PDB entry 8KD2 | electron microscopy, 3.02 A resolution | chains U and X of the 16 polymer chains in the assembly

Chain U:
Molecule: Histone H2A
Organism: Xenopus laevis
UniProtKB: Q6AZJ8 (Q6AZJ8_XENLA); residues 1-129 here correspond to UniProt positions 2-130 (UniProt number = residue number + 1)
Sequence (129 residues; numbered 1 to 129; the number before each row is that of its first residue):
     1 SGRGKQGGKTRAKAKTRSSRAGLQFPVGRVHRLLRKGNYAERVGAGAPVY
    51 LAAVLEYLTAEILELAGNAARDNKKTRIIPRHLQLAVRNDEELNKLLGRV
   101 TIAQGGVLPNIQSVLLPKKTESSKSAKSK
Unresolved in the structure: 1-10, 118-129

Chain X:
Molecule: 187bp DNA
Sequence (187 nucleotides; numbered -93 to 93; the number before each row is that of its first residue; numbers below 1 keep their minus sign (DG-93 is residue -93)):
   -93 GCGGTGGCGGCCGCTCTAGAACAGGATGTATATATCTGACACGTGCCTGG
   -43 AGACTAGGGAGTAATCCCCTTGGCGGTTAAAACGCGGGGGACAGCGCGTA
     7 CGTGCGTTTAAGCGGTGCTAGAGCTGTCTACGACCAATTGAGCGGCCTCG
    57 GCACCGGGATTCTCCAGGGCGGCCGCGTATAGGGTCC
Unresolved in the structure: -93 to -82, 93

Interface between chain U and chain X:
Residue-residue contacts (12):
  Lys13(U) - DG46(X)  salt bridge to the phosphate
  Arg29(U) - DG48(X)  phosphate contact
  His31(U) - DA39(X)  salt bridge to the phosphate
  Arg35(U) - DA39(X)  salt bridge to the phosphate
  Val43(U) - DG38(X)  sugar contact
  Val43(U) - DA39(X)  phosphate contact
  Gly44(U) - DG38(X)  phosphate contact
  Ala45(U) - DG38(X)  phosphate contact
  Lys75(U) - DC58(X)  phosphate contact
  Thr76(U) - DG57(X)  phosphate contact
  Thr76(U) - DC58(X)  hydrogen bond to the phosphate
  Arg77(U) - DC58(X)  phosphate contact
Also at the interface, not in a pair above, chain U (11 interface residues in all): Arg42
Also at the interface, not in a pair above, chain X (8 interface residues in all): DC49, DA59

In short:
11 residues of chain U and 8 residues of chain X are in contact, with 1 hydrogen bond and 3 salt bridges.
Polar pairs include Thr76(U)-DC58(X), Lys13(U)-DG46(X) and His31(U)-DA39(X).
Chain U is Histone H2A (Xenopus laevis) and chain X is 187bp DNA; the structure, Rpd3S in complex with 187bp
nucleosome, was determined by electron microscopy, deposited together with 8KC7, 8KD3, 8KD4, 8KD5, 8KD6 and
8KD7.
